Entry 6DID (electron microscopy, 4.71 A resolution (low resolution: residue-level contacts below are approximate; hydrogen-bond / salt-bridge calls are withheld)); this record covers chains A and F of the 12 polymer chains in the assembly.

[Chain A (and F)]
Protein: Envelope glycoprotein gp160
From: Human immunodeficiency virus 1
Notes: fragment: GP120 domain residues 30-505; chain F of this document is another copy of the same molecule, construct and numbering; everything in this record applies to it too
UniProtKB: Q2N0S6 (Q2N0S6_9HIV1); the construct lacks a stretch of the UniProt sequence and is renumbered around it, so the offset changes along the chain: 31-141 = UniProt 30-140; 150-185 = UniProt 141-176; 190-309 = UniProt 189-308; 312-321 = UniProt 309-318; 2 more segments
Sequence (481 residues; row label = number of the first residue in the row; note: 15 numbers in that range are skipped by the numbering (no residue carries them; nothing is unmodelled there); a row labelled like 185A-185L holds insertion residues (185A, then the next letters in order)):
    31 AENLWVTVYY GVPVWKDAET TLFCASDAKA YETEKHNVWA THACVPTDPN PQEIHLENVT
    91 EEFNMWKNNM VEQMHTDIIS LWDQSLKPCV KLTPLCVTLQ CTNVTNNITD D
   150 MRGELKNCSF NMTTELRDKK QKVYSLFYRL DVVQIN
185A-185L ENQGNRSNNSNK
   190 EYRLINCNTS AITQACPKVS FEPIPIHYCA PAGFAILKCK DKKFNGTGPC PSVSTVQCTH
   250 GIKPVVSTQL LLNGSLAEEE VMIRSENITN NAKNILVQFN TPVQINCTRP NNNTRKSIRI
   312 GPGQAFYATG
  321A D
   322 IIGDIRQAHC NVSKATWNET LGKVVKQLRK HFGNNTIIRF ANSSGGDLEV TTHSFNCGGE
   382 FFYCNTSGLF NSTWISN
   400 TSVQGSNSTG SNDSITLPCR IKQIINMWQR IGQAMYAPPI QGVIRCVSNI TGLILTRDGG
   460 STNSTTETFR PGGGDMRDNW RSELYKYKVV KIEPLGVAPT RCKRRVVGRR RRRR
Unresolved in the structure: 31, 59-65, 185B-185L, 400-410, 507-513
Differences from the reference sequence: conflict Asn332 (Thr330 in Q2N0S6), Cys501 (Ala498 in Q2N0S6); expression tag (509-513)
Disulfide bonds: Cys54-Cys74, Cys119-Cys205, Cys126-Cys196, Cys131-Cys157, Cys218-Cys247, Cys228-Cys239, Cys296-Cys331, Cys378-Cys445, Cys385-Cys418
Covalently attached groups: N-acetylglucosamine (NAG) linked to Asn88, Asn133, Asn156, Asn160, Asn197, Asn234, Asn276, Asn295, Asn301, Asn332, Asn339, Asn355, Asn363, Asn386, Asn392, Asn448; glycan linked to Asn262
What the authors report for this chain:
  - post-translational modification sites: Asn88

[How chain A and chain F interact]
Pairs across the interface (16; chain A residue first):
  Thr123(A) - Arg166(F)
  Pro124(A) - Arg166(F)
  Cys126(A) - Leu165(F)
  Cys126(A) - Arg166(F)
  Cys126(A) - Pro313(F)
  Val127(A) - Arg166(F)
  Val127(A) - Asp167(F)
  Thr128(A) - Asp167(F)
  Ile184(A) - Leu165(F)
  Cys196(A) - Glu164(F)
  Cys196(A) - Pro313(F)
  Asn197(A) - Arg308(F)
  Thr198(A) - Pro313(F)
  Thr198(A) - Gly314(F)
  Ser199(A) - Gly314(F)
  Ala200(A) - Pro313(F)
Other interface residues (no listed pair), chain A (13 interface residues in all): Arg192, Asn195

[Overview]
13 residues of chain A and 7 residues of chain F are in contact. Covalently linked N-acetylglucosamine: at
Asn88(A), Asn133(A), Asn156(A), Asn160(A), Asn197(A) and Asn234(A) and 10 more. The paper reports a
modification site at Asn88(A).
Both chains are Envelope glycoprotein gp160 (Human immunodeficiency virus 1). Entry 6DID (HIV Env BG505 SOSIP
with polyclonal Fabs from immunized rabbit #3417 post-boost#1) was determined by electron microscopy together
with 6CJK from the same study.
